PDB entry 8BDF | X-ray diffraction, 1.95 A resolution | chains A and E of the 6 polymer chains in the assembly

[Chain A]
Protein: Tubulin alpha-1B chain
Organism: Bos taurus
UniProtKB: P81947 (TBA1B_BOVIN); the author numbering skips numbers that UniProt does not, so the offset changes along the chain: 1-438 = UniProt 1-438; 443-455 = UniProt 439-451
Amino-acid sequence (451 residues; each row starts with the number of its first residue; note: 4 numbers in that range are skipped by the numbering (no residue carries them; nothing is unmodelled there)):
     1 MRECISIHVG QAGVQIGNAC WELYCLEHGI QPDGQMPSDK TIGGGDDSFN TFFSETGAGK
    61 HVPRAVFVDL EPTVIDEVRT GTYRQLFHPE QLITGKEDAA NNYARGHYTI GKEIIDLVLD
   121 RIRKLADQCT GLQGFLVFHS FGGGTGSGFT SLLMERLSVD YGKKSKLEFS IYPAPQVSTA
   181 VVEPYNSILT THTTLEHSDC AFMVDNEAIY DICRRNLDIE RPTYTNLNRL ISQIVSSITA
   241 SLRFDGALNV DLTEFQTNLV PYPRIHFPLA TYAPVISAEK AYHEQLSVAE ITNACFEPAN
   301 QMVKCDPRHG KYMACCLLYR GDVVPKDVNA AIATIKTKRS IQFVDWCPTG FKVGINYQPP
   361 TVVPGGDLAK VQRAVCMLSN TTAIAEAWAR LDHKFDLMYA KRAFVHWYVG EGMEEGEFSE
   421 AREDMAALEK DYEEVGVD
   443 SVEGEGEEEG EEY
Not modelled in the structure: 443-447, 451-455
Ion coordination: Ca2+: D39, T41, G44, E55
Residues lining bound ligands: GTP (guanosine-5'-triphosphate): G10, Q11, A12, Q15, I16, D69, D98, A99, A100, N101, S140, G142, G143, G144, T145, G146, I171, P173, V177, S178, T179, E183, N206, Y224, L227, N228, I231

[Chain E]
Protein: Stathmin-4
Organism: Rattus norvegicus
UniProtKB: P63043 (STMN4_RAT); residues 5-145 here correspond to UniProt positions 49-189 (UniProt number = residue number + 44)
Amino-acid sequence (143 residues; numbered 3 to 145; the number before each row is that of its first residue):
     3 MADMEVIELN KCTSGQSFEV ILKPPSFDGV PEFNASLPRR RDPSLEEIQK KLEAAEERRK
    63 YQEAELLKHL AEKREHEREV IQKAIEENNN FIKMAKEKLA QKMESNKENR EAHLAAMLER
   123 LQEKDKHAEE VRKNKELKEE ASR
Not modelled in the structure: 3-5, 29-43, 142-145
Construct notes: initiating methionine (3); expression tag (4)
Swiss-Prot annotation at these positions:
  - modified residue: S46 (Phosphoserine)

[Chain A / chain E interface]
Residue-residue contacts (60):
  H107(A) with L54(E)
  Y108(A) with L54(E), hydrophobic; A57(E), hydrophobic; R61(E)
  T109(A) with R61(E), hydrogen bond
  K112(A) with E58(E)
  L152(A) with L54(E), hydrophobic
  E155(A) with I50(E)
  R156(A) with L47(E)
  S158(A) with D44(E)
  V159(A) with P45(E); I50(E), hydrophobic
  E196(A) with D44(E); P45(E)
  H197(A) with D44(E), salt bridge
  D245(A) with C14(E); S16(E), hydrogen bond (backbone-side chain)
  A247(A) with N12(E); S19(E)
  L248(A) with S19(E)
  P325(A) with Q18(E); F20(E), hydrophobic
  N329(A) with V8(E); F20(E)
  I332(A) with V22(E), hydrophobic
  A333(A) with M6(E), hydrophobic
  K336(A) with L24(E)
  D345(A) with P27(E); S28(E), hydrogen bond (backbone-backbone)
  W346(A) with P27(E)
  C347(A) with P27(E)
  P348(A) with K25(E); P27(E)
  T349(A) with I23(E); L24(E), hydrogen bond (backbone-backbone); K25(E), hydrogen bond (backbone-backbone)
  G350(A) with V22(E)
  F351(A) with E21(E); V22(E), hydrogen bond (backbone-backbone)
  K352(A) with F20(E); E21(E)
  V353(A) with S19(E); F20(E), hydrogen bond (backbone-backbone)
  G354(A) with Q18(E); S19(E)
  I355(A) with G17(E); Q18(E), hydrogen bond (backbone-backbone)
  N356(A) with S16(E)
  Y357(A) with T15(E); S16(E), hydrogen bond (backbone-backbone); G17(E); Q18(E), hydrogen bond
  V409(A) with Q64(E), hydrogen bond (backbone-side chain)
  G410(A) with R61(E); Q64(E)
  E411(A) with R61(E), hydrogen bond (backbone-side chain)
  G412(A) with A57(E); R60(E), hydrogen bond (backbone-side chain); R61(E)
  E414(A) with R60(E), salt bridge
Also at the interface, not in a pair above, chain A (40 interface residues in all): E113, G246, V328
Also at the interface, not in a pair above, chain E (31 interface residues in all): P26, S46, Q51, K53

[Summary]
The interface between chain A and chain E involves 40 residues on one side and 31 on the other, with 13
hydrogen bonds and 2 salt bridges. Polar contacts include H197(A)-D44(E), E414(A)-R60(E) and T109(A)-R61(E).
Ligands of chain A: GTP.
Chain A is Tubulin alpha-1B chain (Bos taurus) and chain E is Stathmin-4 (Rattus norvegicus); the structure,
Tubulin-taxane-2a complex, was determined by X-ray diffraction, deposited together with 8BDE and 8BDG.
